PDB entry 9E76 | electron microscopy, 3.40 A resolution | chains B and N of the 19 polymer chains in the assembly

# Chain B
Name: V-type proton ATPase subunit d
From: Saccharomyces cerevisiae
UniProtKB: P32366 (VA0D_YEAST); residues 1-345 here = UniProt positions 1-345
Chain sequence (345 residues; numbered 1 to 345; the number before each row is that of its first residue):
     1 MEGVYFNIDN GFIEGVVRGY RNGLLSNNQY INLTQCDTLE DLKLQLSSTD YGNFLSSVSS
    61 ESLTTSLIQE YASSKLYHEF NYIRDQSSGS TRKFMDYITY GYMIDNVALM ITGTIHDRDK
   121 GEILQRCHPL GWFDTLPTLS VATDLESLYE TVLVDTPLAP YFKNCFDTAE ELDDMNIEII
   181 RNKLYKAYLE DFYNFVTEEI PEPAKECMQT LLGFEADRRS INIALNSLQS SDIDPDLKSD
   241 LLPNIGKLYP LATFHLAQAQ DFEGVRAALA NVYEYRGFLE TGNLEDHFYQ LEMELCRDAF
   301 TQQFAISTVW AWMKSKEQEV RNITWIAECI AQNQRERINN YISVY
Swiss-Prot annotation at these positions:
  - modified residue: M1 (N-acetylmethionine)

# Chain N
Name: V0 assembly protein 1
From: Saccharomyces cerevisiae
UniProtKB: P53262 (VOA1_YEAST); residue numbers follow UniProt; this construct covers 1-265
Chain sequence (265 residues; row label = number of the first residue in the row):
     1 MVFGQLYALF IFTLSCCISK TVQADSSKES SSFISFDKES NWDTISTISS TADVISSVDS
    61 AIAVFEFDNF SLLDNLMIDE EYPFFNRFFA NDVSLTVHDD SPLNISQSLS PIMEQFTVDE
   121 LPESASDLLY EYSLDDKSIV LFKFTSDAYD LKKLDEFIDS CLSFLEDKSG DNLTVVINSL
   181 GWAFEDEDGD DEYATEETLS HHDNNKGKEG DDDILSSIWT EGLLMCLIVS ALLLFILIVA
   241 LSWISNLDIT YGALEKSTNP IKKNN
Not modelled in the structure: 1-211, 264-265
Swiss-Prot annotation at these positions:
  - motif: K262 to N265 (ER retention motif)
  - glycosylation (N-linked (GlcNAc...) asparagine): N69, N104, N172

# How chain B and chain N interact
Residue-residue contacts - 18 pairs, chain B then chain N:
  I8(B) - W243(N)  hydrophobic
  E70(B) - K263(N)  salt bridge
  H78(B) - K262(N)
  D85(B) - T250(N)
  D85(B) - G252(N)
  D85(B) - A253(N)  hydrogen bond (backbone-backbone)
  Q86(B) - T250(N)
  S87(B) - T250(N)
  S88(B) - D248(N)
  G89(B) - D248(N)
  R92(B) - G252(N)
  L124(B) - I261(N)
  C127(B) - I261(N)  hydrophobic
  P129(B) - I261(N)  hydrophobic
  W132(B) - T258(N)
  W132(B) - N259(N)
  W132(B) - P260(N)
  W132(B) - I261(N)  hydrophobic
Also at the interface, not in a pair above, chain B (16 interface residues in all): Y5, D9, D134
Also at the interface, not in a pair above, chain N (13 interface residues in all): N246, I249

# Summary
16 residues of chain B face 13 of chain N across their interface, with 1 hydrogen bond and 1 salt bridge.
Polar pairs include E70(B)-K263(N) and D85(B)-A253(N).
Here chain B is V-type proton ATPase subunit d and chain N is V0 assembly protein 1, both from Saccharomyces
cerevisiae. Entry 9E76 (Yeast V-ATPase Vo proton channel bound to nanobody 1WVA25) was determined by electron
microscopy, deposited together with 9E7L and 9MJ4.
